PDB entry 5U1M | X-ray diffraction, 1.80 A resolution | chains A and B

Chain A:
Molecule: Insulin receptor substrate 1
Source organism: Homo sapiens
Notes: fragment: PTB domain
UniProt: P35568 (IRS1_HUMAN); numbering as in UniProt (aligned over 161-265)
Amino-acid sequence (105 residues; each row starts with the number of its first residue):
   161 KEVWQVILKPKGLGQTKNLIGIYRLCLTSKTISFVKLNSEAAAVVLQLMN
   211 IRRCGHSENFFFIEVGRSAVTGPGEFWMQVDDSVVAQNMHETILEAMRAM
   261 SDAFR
Construct notes: conflict A263 (Glu in P35568)

Chain B:
Molecule: Insulin receptor
Source organism: Homo sapiens
Notes: fragment: juxtamembrane region
UniProt: P06213 (INSR_HUMAN); residues 1001-1009 here correspond to UniProt positions 991-999 (UniProt number = residue number - 10)
Amino-acid sequence (10 residues; row label = number of the first residue in the row):
  1000 XLYASSNPAY
Modified positions: ACE (acetyl group) at position 1000; Y1009 (O-phosphotyrosine; PTR)
Construct notes: acetylation (1000); conflict A1008 (Glu998 in P06213)
Swiss-Prot annotation at these positions:
  - region: Y1009 (Important for interaction with IRS1, SHC1 and STAT5B)
  - modified residue (Phosphotyrosine): Y1002, Y1009

Chain A / chain B interface:
Pairs across the interface - 30 pairs, chain A then chain B:
  L208(A) - N1006(B)  hydrogen bond (backbone-side chain)
  M209(A) - A1008(B)
  M209(A) - Y1009(B)
  N210(A) - Y1009(B)
  I211(A) - N1006(B)  hydrogen bond (backbone-side chain)
  I211(A) - Y1009(B)
  R212(A) - S1005(B)
  R212(A) - N1006(B)  hydrogen bond (backbone-backbone)
  R212(A) - Y1009(B)
  R213(A) - S1004(B)
  R213(A) - S1005(B)
  C214(A) - A1003(B)
  C214(A) - S1004(B)  hydrogen bond (backbone-backbone)
  G215(A) - Y1002(B)
  H216(A) - ACE_1000(B)
  H216(A) - L1001(B)
  H216(A) - Y1002(B)  hydrogen bond (backbone-backbone)
  S217(A) - ACE_1000(B)  hydrogen bond (side chain-backbone)
  F222(A) - L1001(B)  hydrophobic
  F222(A) - A1003(B)  hydrophobic
  G226(A) - Y1009(B)
  R227(A) - Y1009(B)
  W237(A) - L1001(B)  hydrophobic
  H250(A) - Y1002(B)
  H250(A) - S1004(B)  hydrogen bond
  L254(A) - S1004(B)
  M257(A) - N1006(B)
  M257(A) - P1007(B)
  M257(A) - A1008(B)
  S261(A) - P1007(B)
Also at the interface, not in a pair above, chain A (21 interface residues in all): S228, R258, M260

Overview:
21 residues of chain A face 10 of chain B across their interface, with 7 hydrogen bonds. Polar pairs include
L208(A)-N1006(B), I211(A)-N1006(B) and S217(A)-ACE_1000(B).
Chain A is Insulin receptor substrate 1 and chain B is Insulin receptor, both from Homo sapiens; the
structure, Structure of the IRS-1 PTB Domain Bound to the Juxtamembrane Region of the Insulin Receptor, was
determined by X-ray diffraction.
